6BTM - chains C and F of the 6 polymer chains in the assembly; structure by electron microscopy, 3.40 A resolution.

Chain C:
Name: Alternative Complex III subunit C
From: Flavobacterium johnsoniae UW101
UniProt: A5FJF3 (A5FJF3_FLAJ1); numbering as in UniProt (aligned over 1-466)
Sequence (466 residues; row label = number of the first residue in the row):
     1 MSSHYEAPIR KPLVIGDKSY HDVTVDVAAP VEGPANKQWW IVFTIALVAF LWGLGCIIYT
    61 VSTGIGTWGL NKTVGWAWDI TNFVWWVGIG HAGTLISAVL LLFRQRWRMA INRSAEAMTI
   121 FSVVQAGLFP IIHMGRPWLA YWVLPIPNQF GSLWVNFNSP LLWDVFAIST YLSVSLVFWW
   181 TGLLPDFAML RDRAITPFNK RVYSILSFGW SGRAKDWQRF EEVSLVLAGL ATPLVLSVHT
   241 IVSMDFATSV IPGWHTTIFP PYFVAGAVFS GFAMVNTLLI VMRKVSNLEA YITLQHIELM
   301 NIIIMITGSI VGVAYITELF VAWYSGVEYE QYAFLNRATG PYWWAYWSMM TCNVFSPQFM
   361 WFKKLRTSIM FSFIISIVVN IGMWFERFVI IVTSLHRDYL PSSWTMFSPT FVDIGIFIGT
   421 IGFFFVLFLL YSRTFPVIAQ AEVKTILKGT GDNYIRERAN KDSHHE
Not modelled in the structure: 1-3, 461-466
Residues lining bound ligands: heme c (HEC): W142, F150, L153

Chain F:
Name: Alternative Complex III subunit F
From: Flavobacterium johnsoniae UW101
UniProt: A5FJE2 (A5FJE2_FLAJ1); residues 1-464 here = UniProt positions 1-464
Sequence (464 residues; numbered 1 to 464; the number before each row is that of its first residue):
     1 MYTFSSKLKT FSIILMVLGL LGIGYGFLSA PKDIQEVEKI LAADAHGAHG TAHGESAEAS
    61 HKEAGHHEAA EASHEEHKGG EHAKVGAADE HTEHLNHVLH QLQNKPWSAL YVACIFFLLL
   121 SMGVLAFYAI QQVAQAGWSP VLFRVMQGIT AYLPAGSIIF FIILVLCGLH FNHIFVWLGE
   181 GVTDPKSPNY DAIIAGKSGY LNFPFWIVRA FIFLLGWNIY RHFSRKNCLA QDEANDDLYY
   241 KKNFKISAGF LVFFIVSESI MAWDWIMSFD PHWFSTLFAW YVFASFFVSG ITSIALITIY
   301 LKSKGYLEYV NTSHIHDLAK FMFGISVFWT YLWFSQFMLI WYANIPEEVT YFVTRIQLYN
   361 LPFFGAVVMN FVFPLLILIN TDFKRLNWVV VMAGIVILLG HYVDFFNMIM PGTVGDKWFI
   421 GVPEIASILF FLGLFIFVVF TALTKSPLLA KRNPFIEESK HFHY
Not modelled in the structure: 30-91

How chain C and chain F interact:
Residue-residue contacts (46; chain C residue first):
  Y5(C) - E458(F)
  Y5(C) - H461(F)
  A7(C) - P454(F)
  A7(C) - F455(F)  hydrophobic
  A7(C) - E458(F)
  I9(C) - P454(F)  hydrophobic
  I9(C) - F455(F)  hydrophobic
  R10(C) - F455(F)
  R10(C) - E458(F)  salt bridge
  R104(C) - W138(F)
  R104(C) - D317(F)  salt bridge
  R104(C) - F462(F)
  R104(C) - Y464(F)
  N158(C) - Y342(F)  hydrogen bond (backbone-side chain)
  P160(C) - Y342(F)
  W163(C) - M338(F)  hydrophobic
  W163(C) - Y342(F)  hydrophobic
  T240(C) - Y331(F)  hydrogen bond
  A247(C) - L339(F)  hydrophobic
  T248(C) - L339(F)
  T248(C) - Y342(F)
  T248(C) - A343(F)
  H255(C) - L339(F)
  T256(C) - T276(F)  hydrogen bond
  T256(C) - L339(F)
  T257(C) - S275(F)  hydrogen bond
  T257(C) - T276(F)  hydrogen bond (side chain-backbone)
  T257(C) - L277(F)
  T257(C) - L339(F)
  I258(C) - T276(F)  hydrogen bond (backbone-side chain)
  I258(C) - L277(F)
  I258(C) - W280(F)  hydrophobic
  P260(C) - Y331(F)  hydrogen bond (backbone-side chain)
  P260(C) - L339(F)  hydrophobic
  P261(C) - L277(F)  hydrophobic
  P261(C) - W280(F)  hydrophobic
  V313(C) - I255(F)  hydrophobic
  V313(C) - S259(F)
  F320(C) - Y200(F)  hydrophobic
  F320(C) - W263(F)  hydrophobic
  V321(C) - F274(F)  hydrophobic
  W323(C) - Y200(F)  hydrophobic
  Y324(C) - K197(F)
  Y324(C) - Y200(F)  hydrophobic
  S325(C) - F274(F)
  V327(C) - E347(F)
Also at the interface, not in a pair above, chain C (34 interface residues in all): E6, L102, S159, M244, S249, V250, I310, A314, T317, W361
Also at the interface, not in a pair above, chain F (35 interface residues in all): Q135, G199, L201, V252, P271, W273, K320, S335, Q336, I340, I345

Summary:
34 residues of chain C face 35 of chain F across their interface; the contacts include 7 hydrogen bonds and 2
salt bridges. Polar pairs include R10(C)-E458(F), R104(C)-D317(F) and N158(C)-Y342(F). Bound to chain C: heme
c.
Chain C is Alternative Complex III subunit C and chain F is Alternative Complex III subunit F, both from
Flavobacterium johnsoniae UW101; the structure, Structure of Alternative Complex III from Flavobacterium
johnsoniae (Wild Type), was determined by electron microscopy.
